PDB entry 5ZKI | X-ray diffraction, 2.32 A resolution | chains E and B of the 6 polymer chains in the assembly

# Chain E
Molecule: 12-nt DNA strand
Sequence (12 nucleotides; numbered 1 to 12; the number before each row is that of its first residue):
     1 CGGGATATCC CG
Metal / ion sites: Mg2+: DG2, DG3 (shared with Asn171(B) of chain B)

# Chain B
Molecule: Nuclease EXOG, mitochondrial
Source organism: Homo sapiens
Notes: EC 3.1.30.-
UniProt: Q9Y2C4 (EXOG_HUMAN); numbering as in UniProt (aligned over 42-368)
Amino-acid sequence (348 residues; each row starts with the number of its first residue):
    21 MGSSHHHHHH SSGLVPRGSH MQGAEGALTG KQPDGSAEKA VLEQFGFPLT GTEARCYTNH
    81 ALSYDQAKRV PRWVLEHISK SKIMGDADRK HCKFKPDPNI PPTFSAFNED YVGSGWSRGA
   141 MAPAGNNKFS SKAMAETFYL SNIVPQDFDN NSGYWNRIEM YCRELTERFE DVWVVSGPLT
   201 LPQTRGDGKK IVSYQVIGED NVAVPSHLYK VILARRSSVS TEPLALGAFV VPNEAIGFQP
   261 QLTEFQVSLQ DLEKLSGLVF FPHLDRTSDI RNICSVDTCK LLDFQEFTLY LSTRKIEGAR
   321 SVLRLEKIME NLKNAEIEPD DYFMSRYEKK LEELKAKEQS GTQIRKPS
Not modelled in the structure: 21-56, 361-368
Disulfide bonds: Cys294-Cys299
Differences from the reference sequence: expression tag (21-41); engineered mutation Ala140 (His in Q9Y2C4)
Metal / ion sites: Mg2+: Asn171 (shared with DG2(E), DG3(E) of chain E)
What the authors report for this chain:
  - mutagenesis - H140A: abolished catalytic activity (proposed by the authors, not directly observed)
  - mutagenesis - N176A (20-fold): increased catalytic activity
  - binding site for the 12-nt DNA strand: Phe168
  - mutagenesis - H140A/F168A (K_d_ = 3.15 uM): decreased binding to R2-DNA/RNA
  - mutagenesis - F168A, C299A: unchanged catalytic activity
  - specificity-determining residues: Asn176

# Interface between chain E and chain B
Contacting residue pairs (31):
  DC1(E) with Gly145(B), phosphate contact; Lys148(B), sugar contact; Asn176(B), hydrogen bond to the base; Met180(B), sugar contact; Arg183(B), phosphate contact; Tyr310(B), sugar contact; Leu311(B), base contact; Arg314(B), hydrogen bond to the phosphate
  DG2(E) with Arg109(B), salt bridge to the phosphate; Pro143(B), phosphate contact; Ala144(B), hydrogen bond to the phosphate; Gly145(B), hydrogen bond to the phosphate; Asn171(B), phosphate contact; Ser172(B), hydrogen bond to the base; Asn176(B), hydrogen bond to the sugar; Glu179(B), sugar contact
  DG3(E) with Arg109(B), salt bridge to the phosphate; Lys110(B), hydrogen bond to the base; Ser137(B), phosphate contact; Arg138(B), phosphate contact; Gly139(B), phosphate contact; Ala140(B), hydrogen bond to the phosphate; Phe168(B), sugar contact; Asn171(B), hydrogen bond to the phosphate; Ser172(B), sugar contact
  DG4(E) with Phe114(B), phosphate contact; Ser137(B), phosphate contact; Arg138(B), salt bridge to the phosphate; Phe168(B), phosphate contact
  DA5(E) with Val132(B), phosphate contact; Gly133(B), phosphate contact
Interface residues without a listed pair, chain B (24 interface residues in all): Lys315

# Summary
5 residues of chain E and 24 residues of chain B are in contact; the contacts include 9 hydrogen bonds and 3
salt bridges. Polar contacts include DC1(E)-Asn176(B), DG2(E)-Ser172(B) and DG3(E)-Lys110(B). From the paper:
a binding site for the 12-nt DNA strand at Phe168(B); H140A of chain B abolishes catalytic activity; 5
substitutions were tested in all.
Chain E is a 12-nt DNA strand and chain B is Nuclease EXOG, mitochondrial (Homo sapiens); the structure, Human
EXOG-H140A in complex with duplex DNA, was determined by X-ray diffraction, deposited together with 5ZKJ and
6IID.
